7PY7 - chains N and C of the 10 polymer chains in the assembly; structure by electron microscopy, 4.10 A resolution (low resolution: residue-level contacts below are approximate; hydrogen-bond / salt-bridge calls are withheld).

# Chain N
Molecule: ntDNA
Sequence (39 nucleotides; each row starts with the number of its first residue):
     1 GGTCAGTACG TCCTATCGAT CTTCGGAAGA GATTCAGAG
Disordered / not traced: 1-8, 14-17

# Chain C
Name: DNA-directed RNA polymerase subunit beta
Organism: Escherichia coli
Notes: EC 2.7.7.6
UniProtKB: P0A8V4 (RPOB_ECO57); residue numbers follow UniProt; this construct covers 1-1342
Chain sequence (1342 residues; row label = number of the first residue in the row):
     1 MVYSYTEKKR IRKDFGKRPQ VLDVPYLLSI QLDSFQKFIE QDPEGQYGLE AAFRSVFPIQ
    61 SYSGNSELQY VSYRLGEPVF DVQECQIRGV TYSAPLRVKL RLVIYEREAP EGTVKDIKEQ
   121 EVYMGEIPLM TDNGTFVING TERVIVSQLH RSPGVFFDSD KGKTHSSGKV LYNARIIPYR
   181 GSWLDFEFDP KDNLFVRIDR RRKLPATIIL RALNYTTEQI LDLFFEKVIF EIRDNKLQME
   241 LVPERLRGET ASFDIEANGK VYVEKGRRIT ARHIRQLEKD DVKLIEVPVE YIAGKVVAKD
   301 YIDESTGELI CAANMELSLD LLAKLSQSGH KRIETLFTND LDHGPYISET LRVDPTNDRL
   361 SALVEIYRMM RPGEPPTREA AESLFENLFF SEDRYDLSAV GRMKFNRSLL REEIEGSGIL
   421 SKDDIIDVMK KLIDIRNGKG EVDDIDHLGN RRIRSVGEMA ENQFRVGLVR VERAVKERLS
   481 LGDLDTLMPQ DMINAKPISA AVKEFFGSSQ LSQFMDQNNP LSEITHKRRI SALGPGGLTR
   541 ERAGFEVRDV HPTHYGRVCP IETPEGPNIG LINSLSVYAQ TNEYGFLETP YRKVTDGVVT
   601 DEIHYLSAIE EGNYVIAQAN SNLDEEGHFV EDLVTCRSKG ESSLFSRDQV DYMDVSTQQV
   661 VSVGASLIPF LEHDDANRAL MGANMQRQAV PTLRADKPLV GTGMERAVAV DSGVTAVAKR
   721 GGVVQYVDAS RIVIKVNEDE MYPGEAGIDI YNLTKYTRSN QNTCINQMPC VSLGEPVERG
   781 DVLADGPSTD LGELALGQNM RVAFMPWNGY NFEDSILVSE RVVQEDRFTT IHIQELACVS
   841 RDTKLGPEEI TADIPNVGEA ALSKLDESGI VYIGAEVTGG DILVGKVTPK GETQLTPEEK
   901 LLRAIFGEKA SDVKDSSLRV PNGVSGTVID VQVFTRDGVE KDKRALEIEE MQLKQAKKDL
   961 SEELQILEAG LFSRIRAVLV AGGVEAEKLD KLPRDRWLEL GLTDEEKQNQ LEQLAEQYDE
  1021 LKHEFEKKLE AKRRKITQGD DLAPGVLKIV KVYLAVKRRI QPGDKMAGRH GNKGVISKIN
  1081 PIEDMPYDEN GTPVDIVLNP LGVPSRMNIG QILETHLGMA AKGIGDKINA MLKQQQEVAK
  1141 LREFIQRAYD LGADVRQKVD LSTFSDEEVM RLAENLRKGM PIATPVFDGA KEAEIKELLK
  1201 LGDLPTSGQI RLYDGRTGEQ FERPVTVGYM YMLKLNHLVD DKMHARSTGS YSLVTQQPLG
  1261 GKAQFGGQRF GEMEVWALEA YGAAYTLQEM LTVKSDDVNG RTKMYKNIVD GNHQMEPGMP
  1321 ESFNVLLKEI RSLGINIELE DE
Disordered / not traced: 1
UniProt features mapped onto this chain:
  - modified residue (N6-acetyllysine): Lys-1022, Lys-1200

# How chain N and chain C interact
Pairs across the interface - 15 pairs, chain N then chain C:
  DA19(N) / Arg-473(C)
  DT20(N) / Arg-394(C)
  DT22(N) / Gly-181(C)
  DT22(N) / Trp-183(C)
  DT22(N) / Arg-200(C)
  DT22(N) / Gly-536(C)
  DT23(N) / Arg-151(C)
  DT23(N) / Arg-175(C)
  DT23(N) / Trp-183(C)
  DT23(N) / Arg-200(C)
  DT23(N) / Gly-536(C)
  DT23(N) / Leu-538(C)
  DC24(N) / Arg-542(C)
  DG25(N) / Lys-163(C)
  DG26(N) / Lys-163(C)
Also at the interface, not in a pair above, chain C (13 interface residues in all): Asp-199, Gly-537

# In short
The interface between chain N and chain C involves 7 residues on one side and 13 on the other.
Chain N is ntDNA and chain C is DNA-directed RNA polymerase subunit beta (Escherichia coli); the structure,
CryoEM structure of E.coli RNA polymerase elongation complex bound to NusA and NusG (NusA and NusG ..., was
determined by electron microscopy (same publication as 7PY0, 7PY1, 7PY3, 7PY5, 7PY6, 7PY8 and 4 further
entries).
